PDB entry 8DXR | electron microscopy, 4.00 A resolution | chains A and G of the 7 polymer chains in the assembly

== Chain A ==
Protein: Volume-regulated anion channel subunit LRRC8C, Volume-regulated anion channel subunit LRRC8A
From: Homo sapiens
UniProt: chimeric construct of Q8TDW0, Q8IWT6: residues 1-176 from Q8TDW0 (LRC8C_HUMAN) positions 1-183 (same numbers); residues 176-177 from Q8IWT6 positions 182-206 (offset varies); residues 177-802 from Q8TDW0 (LRC8C_HUMAN) positions 206-802 (same numbers)
Sequence (825 residues; numbered 1 to 821 plus 61 insertion-coded residues; 57 numbers in that range are skipped by the numbering (no residue carries them; nothing is unmodelled there); the number before each row is that of its first residue; a row labelled like 176A-176Z holds insertion residues (176A, then the next letters in order)):
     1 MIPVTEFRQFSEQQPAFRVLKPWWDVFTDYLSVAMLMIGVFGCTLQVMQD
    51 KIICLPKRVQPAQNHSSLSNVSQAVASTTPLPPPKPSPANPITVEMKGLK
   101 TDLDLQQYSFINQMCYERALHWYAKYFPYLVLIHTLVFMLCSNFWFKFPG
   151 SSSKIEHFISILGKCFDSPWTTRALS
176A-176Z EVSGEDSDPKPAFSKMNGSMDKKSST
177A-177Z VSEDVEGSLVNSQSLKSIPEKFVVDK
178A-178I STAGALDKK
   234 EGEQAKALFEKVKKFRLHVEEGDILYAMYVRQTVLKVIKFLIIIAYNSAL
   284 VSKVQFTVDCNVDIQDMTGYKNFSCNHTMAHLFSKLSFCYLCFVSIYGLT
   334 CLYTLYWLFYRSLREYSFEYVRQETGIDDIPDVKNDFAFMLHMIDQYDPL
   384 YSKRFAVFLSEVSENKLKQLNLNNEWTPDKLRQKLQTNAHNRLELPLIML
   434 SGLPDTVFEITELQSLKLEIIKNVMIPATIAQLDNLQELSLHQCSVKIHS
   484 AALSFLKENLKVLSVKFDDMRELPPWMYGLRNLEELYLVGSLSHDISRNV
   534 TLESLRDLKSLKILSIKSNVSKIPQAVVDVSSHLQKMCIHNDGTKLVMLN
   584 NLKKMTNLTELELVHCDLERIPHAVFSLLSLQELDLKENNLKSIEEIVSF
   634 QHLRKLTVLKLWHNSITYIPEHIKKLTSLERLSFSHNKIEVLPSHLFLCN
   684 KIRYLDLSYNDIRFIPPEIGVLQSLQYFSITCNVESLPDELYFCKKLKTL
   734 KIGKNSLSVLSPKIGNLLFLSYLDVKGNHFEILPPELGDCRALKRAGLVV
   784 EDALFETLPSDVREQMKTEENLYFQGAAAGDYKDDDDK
Not modelled in the structure: 1-15, 60-94, 176A-176Z, 177A-177Z, 178A-178I, 406-821
Sequence notes: linker (177G); expression tag (803-821)
Swiss-Prot annotation at these positions:
  - glycosylation (N-linked (GlcNAc...) asparagine): Asn64, Asn70
  - modified residue: Thr176Z (Phosphothreonine), Ser177B (Phosphoserine), Ser177N (Phosphoserine), Ser177Q (Phosphoserine)

== Chain G ==
Protein: Volume-regulated anion channel subunit LRRC8C, Volume-regulated anion channel subunit LRRC8A
From: Homo sapiens
UniProt: chimeric construct of Q8TDW0, Q8IWT6: residues 1-177 from Q8TDW0 (LRC8C_HUMAN) positions 1-183 (same numbers); residues 177-178 from Q8IWT6 positions 182-206 (offset varies); residues 178-802 from Q8TDW0 (LRC8C_HUMAN) positions 206-802 (same numbers)
Sequence (825 residues; each row starts with the number of its first residue; note: 56 numbers in that range are skipped by the numbering (no residue carries them; nothing is unmodelled there); a row labelled like 177A-177Z holds insertion residues (177A, then the next letters in order)):
     1 MIPVTEFRQFSEQQPAFRVLKPWWDVFTDYLSVAMLMIGVFGCTLQVMQD
    51 KIICLPKRVQPAQNHSSLSNVSQAVASTTPLPPPKPSPANPITVEMKGLK
   101 TDLDLQQYSFINQMCYERALHWYAKYFPYLVLIHTLVFMLCSNFWFKFPG
   151 SSSKIEHFISILGKCFDSPWTTRALSE
177A-177Z VSGEDSDPKPAFSKMNGSMDKKSSTV
178A-178Z SEDVEGSLVNSQSLKSIPEKFVVDKS
179A-179H TAGALDKK
   234 EGEQAKALFEKVKKFRLHVEEGDILYAMYVRQTVLKVIKFLIIIAYNSAL
   284 VSKVQFTVDCNVDIQDMTGYKNFSCNHTMAHLFSKLSFCYLCFVSIYGLT
   334 CLYTLYWLFYRSLREYSFEYVRQETGIDDIPDVKNDFAFMLHMIDQYDPL
   384 YSKRFAVFLSEVSENKLKQLNLNNEWTPDKLRQKLQTNAHNRLELPLIML
   434 SGLPDTVFEITELQSLKLEIIKNVMIPATIAQLDNLQELSLHQCSVKIHS
   484 AALSFLKENLKVLSVKFDDMRELPPWMYGLRNLEELYLVGSLSHDISRNV
   534 TLESLRDLKSLKILSIKSNVSKIPQAVVDVSSHLQKMCIHNDGTKLVMLN
   584 NLKKMTNLTELELVHCDLERIPHAVFSLLSLQELDLKENNLKSIEEIVSF
   634 QHLRKLTVLKLWHNSITYIPEHIKKLTSLERLSFSHNKIEVLPSHLFLCN
   684 KIRYLDLSYNDIRFIPPEIGVLQSLQYFSITCNVESLPDELYFCKKLKTL
   734 KIGKNSLSVLSPKIGNLLFLSYLDVKGNHFEILPPELGDCRALKRAGLVV
   784 EDALFETLPSDVREQMKTEENLYFQGAAAGDYKDDDDK
Not modelled in the structure: 1-15, 60-94, 177A-177Z, 178A-178Z, 179A-179H, 406-821
Sequence notes: linker (178F); expression tag (803-821)
Swiss-Prot annotation at these positions:
  - glycosylation (N-linked (GlcNAc...) asparagine): Asn64, Asn70
  - modified residue: Thr177Y (Phosphothreonine), Ser178A (Phosphoserine), Ser178M (Phosphoserine), Ser178P (Phosphoserine)

== Interface between chain A and chain G ==
Contacting residue pairs (5; chain A residue first):
  Thr101(A) with Gly98(G)
  Asp102(A) with Gly98(G)
  Asp299(A) with Arg58(G)
  Met300(A) with Pro56(G)
  Thr301(A) with Leu99(G)
Also at the interface, not in a pair above, chain A (7 interface residues in all): Pro149, Gly302
Also at the interface, not in a pair above, chain G (6 interface residues in all): Val26, Met96

== Overview ==
7 residues of chain A and 6 residues of chain G are in contact.
Chain A and chain G are both Volume-regulated anion channel subunit LRRC8C, Volume-regulated anion channel
subunit LRRC8A (Homo sapiens); the structure, Structure of LRRC8C-LRRC8A(IL125) Chimera, Class 5, was
determined by electron microscopy, deposited together with 8DXN, 8DXO, 8DXP and 8DXQ.
